PDB entry 6VMB | electron microscopy, 5.23 A resolution (low resolution: residue-level contacts below are approximate; hydrogen-bond / salt-bridge calls are withheld) | chains J and a of the 26 polymer chains in the assembly

# Chain J
Name: ATP synthase subunit b', chloroplastic
From: Spinacia oleracea
Reference sequence: P31853 (ATPX_SPIOL); numbering as in UniProt (aligned over 1-222)
Chain sequence (222 residues; row label = number of the first residue in the row):
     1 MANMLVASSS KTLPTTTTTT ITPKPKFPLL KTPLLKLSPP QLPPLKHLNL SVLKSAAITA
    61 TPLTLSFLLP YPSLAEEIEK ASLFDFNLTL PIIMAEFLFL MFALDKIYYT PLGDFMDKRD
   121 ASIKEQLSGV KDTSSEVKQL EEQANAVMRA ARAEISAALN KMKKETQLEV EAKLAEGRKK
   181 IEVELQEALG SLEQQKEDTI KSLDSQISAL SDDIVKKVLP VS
Unresolved in the structure: 1-84, 221-222

# Chain a
Name: ATP synthase subunit a, chloroplastic
From: Spinacia oleracea
Reference sequence: P06451 (ATPI_SPIOL); residues 1-247 here = UniProt positions 1-247
Chain sequence (247 residues; numbered 1 to 247; the number before each row is that of its first residue):
     1 MNVLSYSINP LKGLYAISGV EVGQHFYWQI GGFQIHGQVL ITSWVVIAIL LGSAAIAVRS
    61 PQTIPTGGQN FFEYVLEFIR DVSKTQIGEE YRPWVPFIGT MFLFIFVSNW SGALLPWKII
   121 QLPHGELAAP TNDINTTVAL ALLTSVAYFY AGLTKKGLGY FGKYIQPTPI LLPINILEDF
   181 TKPLSLSFRL FGNILADELV VVVLVSLVPL VVPIPVMFLG LFTSGIQALI FATLAAAYIG
   241 ESLEGHH
Unresolved in the structure: 1-21, 245-247

# Interface between chain J and chain a
Residue-residue contacts - 14 pairs, chain J then chain a:
  D85(J) with N135(a)
  F86(J) with N135(a)
  N87(J) with H36(a); N135(a)
  L88(J) with Q34(a)
  T89(J) with H36(a); V39(a)
  L90(J) with N135(a); A139(a)
  E96(J) with I47(a)
  M101(J) with T100(a)
  I107(J) with V58(a)
  Y108(J) with V58(a)
  F115(J) with Q62(a)
Other interface residues (no listed pair), chain J (13 interface residues in all): I93, L100
Other interface residues (no listed pair), chain a (17 interface residues in all): I35, L40, S43, A54, A55, T63, P96, I134

# Summary
Chain J and chain a form an interface of 13 and 17 residues respectively.
Chain J is ATP synthase subunit b', chloroplastic and chain a is ATP synthase subunit a, chloroplastic, both
from Spinacia oleracea; the structure, Chloroplast ATP synthase (C1, CF1FO), was determined by electron
microscopy (same publication as 6VM1, 6VM4, 6VMD, 6VMG, 6VOF, 6VOG and 8 further entries).
